6A58 - chain A; structure by X-ray diffraction, 1.57 A resolution.

== Chain A ==
Protein: Lysine-specific demethylase REF6
Organism: Arabidopsis thaliana
Notes: EC 1.14.11.-; fragment: Ig gamma-1 chain C region
Reference sequence: Q9STM3 (REF6_ARATH); numbering as in UniProt (aligned over 1223-1360)
Sequence (140 residues; row label = number of the first residue in the row):
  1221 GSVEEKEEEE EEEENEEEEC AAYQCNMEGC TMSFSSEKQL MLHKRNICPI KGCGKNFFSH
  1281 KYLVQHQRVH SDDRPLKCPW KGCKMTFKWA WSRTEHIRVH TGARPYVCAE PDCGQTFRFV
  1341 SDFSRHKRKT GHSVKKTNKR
Not modelled in the structure: 1221-1237, 1354-1360
Differences from the reference sequence: expression tag (1221-1222)
Swiss-Prot annotation at these positions:
  - zinc finger: Tyr1243 to Asn1266 (C2H2-type 1), Asn1266 to His1290 (C2H2-type 2), Leu1296 to His1320 (C2H2-type 3), Tyr1326 to His1352 (C2H2-type 4)
  - binding site (Zn(2+)): Cys1245, Cys1250, His1263, Cys1268, Cys1273, His1280, His1286, His1290, Cys1298, Cys1303, His1316, His1320, Cys1328, Cys1333, His1346, His1352
  - mutagenesis: Lys1281 (K1281A: Reduced binding affinity to DNA), Tyr1282 (Y1282A: Reduced binding affinity to DNA), Trp1309 (W1309A: Impaired binding affinity to DNA), Trp1311 (W1311A: Reduced binding affinity to DNA), Glu1315 (E1315A: Reduced binding affinity to DNA), Phe1339 (F1339A: Reduced binding affinity to DNA), Val1340 (V1340A: Reduced binding affinity to DNA), Ser1341 (S1341W: Reduced binding affinity to DNA), Asp1342 (D1342A: Reduced binding affinity to DNA)
Metal / ion sites: Zn2+ site 1: Cys1245, Cys1250, His1263, His1280; Zn2+ site 2: Cys1268, Cys1273, His1286, His1290; Zn2+ site 3: Cys1298, Cys1303, His1316, His1320; Zn2+ site 4: Cys1328, Cys1333, His1346, His1352
From the paper describing this entry:
  - Zn2+ coordination: Cys1245, Cys1250, His1263, Cys1268, Cys1273, His1280, His1286, His1290
  - specificity-determining residues: Trp1311 (proposed by the authors, not directly observed)
  - mutagenesis - Y1282A (Kd 1.1 uM), D1342A (Kd 1.3 uM): decreased binding to DNA
  - mutagenesis - W1311A, S1341W: abolished binding to DNA
  - mutagenesis - N1276F (2.5-fold): decreased binding to CUC1-3 + 4

== In short ==
Cys1245, Cys1250, His1263 and His1280 form the Zn2+ site 1. Cys1268, Cys1273, His1286 and His1290 form the
Zn2+ site 2. Curated annotation (UniProt) lists 16 Zn2+-binding residues and 9 mutagenesis sites. The paper
reports that Y1282A and D1342A reduce binding to DNA; Zn2+ coordination by Cys1245, Cys1250 and His1263 among
others; 5 substitutions were tested in all.
Chain A is Lysine-specific demethylase REF6 (Arabidopsis thaliana); the structure, Structure of histone
demethylase REF6, was determined by X-ray diffraction together with 6A57 and 6A59 from the same study.
